PDB entry 6HTD | X-ray diffraction, 3.00 A resolution | chains R and S of the 28 polymer chains in the assembly

[Chain R]
Protein: Proteasome subunit alpha type-5
Organism: Saccharomyces cerevisiae (strain ATCC 204508 / S288c)
Notes: EC 3.4.25.1
UniProtKB: P32379 (PSA5_YEAST); residues -7 to 252 here correspond to UniProt positions 1-260 (UniProt number = residue number + 8)
Sequence (260 residues; each row starts with the number of its first residue; numbers below 1 keep their minus sign (Met-7 is residue -7)):
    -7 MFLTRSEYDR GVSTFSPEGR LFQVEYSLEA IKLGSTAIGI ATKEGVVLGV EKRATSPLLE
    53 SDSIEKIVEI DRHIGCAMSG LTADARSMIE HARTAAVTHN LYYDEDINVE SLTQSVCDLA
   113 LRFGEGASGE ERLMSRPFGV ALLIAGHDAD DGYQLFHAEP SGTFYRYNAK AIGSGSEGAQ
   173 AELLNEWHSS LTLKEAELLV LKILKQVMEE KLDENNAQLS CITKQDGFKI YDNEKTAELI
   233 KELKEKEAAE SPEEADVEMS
Unresolved in the structure: -7 to 0, 118-124, 243-252

[Chain S]
Protein: Proteasome subunit alpha type-6
Organism: Saccharomyces cerevisiae (strain ATCC 204508 / S288c)
Notes: EC 3.4.25.1
UniProtKB: P40302 (PSA6_YEAST); residues 0-233 here correspond to UniProt positions 1-234 (UniProt number = residue number + 1)
Sequence (234 residues; each row starts with the number of its first residue; numbering starts at 0):
     0 MFRNNYDGDT VTFSPTGRLF QVEYALEAIK QGSVTVGLRS NTHAVLVALK RNADELSSYQ
    60 KKIIKCDEHM GLSLAGLAPD ARVLSNYLRQ QCNYSSLVFN RKLAVERAGH LLCDKAQKNT
   120 QSYGGRPYGV GLLIIGYDKS GAHLLEFQPS GNVTELYGTA IGARSQGAKT YLERTLDTFI
   180 KIDGNPDELI KAGVEAISQS LRDESLTVDN LSIAIVGKDT PFTIYDGEAV AKYI
Unresolved in the structure: 0-2
Curated features (UniProtKB/Swiss-Prot):
  - modified residue: Ser13 (Phosphoserine)
  - cross-link: Lys190 (Glycyl lysine isopeptide (Lys-Gly) (interchain with G-Cter in ubiquitin))

[Interface between chain R and chain S]
Contacting residue pairs - 46 pairs, chain R then chain S:
  Arg2(R) - Gly7(S)
  Ser5(R) - Arg125(S)
  Thr6(R) - Gly7(S)  hydrogen bond (side chain-backbone)
  Thr6(R) - Gln20(S)
  Phe7(R) - Gln20(S)  hydrogen bond (backbone-side chain)
  Phe7(R) - Tyr23(S)
  Phe7(R) - Ala24(S)  hydrophobic
  Phe7(R) - Arg125(S)
  Phe7(R) - Pro126(S)
  Phe7(R) - Gly128(S)
  Ser8(R) - Tyr23(S)
  Pro9(R) - Tyr23(S)  hydrophobic
  Pro9(R) - Glu26(S)
  Glu10(R) - Glu26(S)
  Glu10(R) - Gln30(S)
  Gly11(R) - Tyr23(S)
  Gly11(R) - Ala27(S)
  Leu13(R) - Arg125(S)
  Gln106(R) - Arg81(S)  hydrogen bond
  Asp110(R) - Arg81(S)  salt bridge
  Leu113(R) - Pro78(S)  hydrophobic
  Leu113(R) - Arg125(S)
  Ser153(R) - Pro78(S)
  Gly154(R) - Pro78(S)
  Thr155(R) - Gln59(S)
  Thr155(R) - Pro78(S)
  Phe156(R) - Gln59(S)
  Tyr157(R) - Arg50(S)
  Tyr157(R) - Ala52(S)
  Tyr157(R) - Ser56(S)
  Tyr157(R) - Ser57(S)
  Tyr157(R) - Gln59(S)
  Arg158(R) - Ser56(S)
  Arg158(R) - Ser57(S)  hydrogen bond (backbone-backbone)
  Tyr159(R) - Ala52(S)
  Tyr159(R) - Asp53(S)
  Tyr159(R) - Leu55(S)
  Tyr159(R) - Ser56(S)
  Asn160(R) - Leu55(S)  hydrogen bond (backbone-backbone)
  Ala161(R) - Leu55(S)
  Gln172(R) - Asp53(S)  hydrogen bond
  Gln172(R) - Leu55(S)
  Leu175(R) - Leu55(S)
  Leu176(R) - Glu54(S)
  Leu176(R) - Leu55(S)  hydrophobic
  Trp179(R) - Leu55(S)  hydrophobic
Also at the interface, not in a pair above, chain R (26 interface residues in all): Gly3
Also at the interface, not in a pair above, chain S (26 interface residues in all): Asp6, Asn51, Lys60, Leu76, Asp79, Gly123

[Summary]
Chain R and chain S each contribute 26 residues to their interface, with 6 hydrogen bonds and 1 salt bridge.
Polar pairs include Asp110(R)-Arg81(S), Thr6(R)-Gly7(S) and Phe7(R)-Gln20(S).
Here chain R is Proteasome subunit alpha type-5 and chain S is Proteasome subunit alpha type-6, both from
Saccharomyces cerevisiae (strain ATCC 204508 / S288c). Entry 6HTD (Yeast 20S proteasome with human beta2c
(S171G) in complex with 4) was determined by X-ray diffraction together with 6HTB, 6HTC, 6HTP, 6HTR, 6HUB,
6HUC and 30 further entries from the same study.
